6TM9 - chain A; structure by X-ray diffraction, 1.07 A resolution.

# Chain A
Protein: Beta-lactamase class B VIM-2
Organism: Pseudomonas aeruginosa
Reference sequence: Q9K2N0 (Q9K2N0_PSEAI); the author numbering skips numbers that UniProt does not, so the offset changes along the chain: -1 to 45 = UniProt 1-47; 47-64 = UniProt 48-65; 66-100 = UniProt 66-100; 102-107 = UniProt 101-106; 6 more segments
Amino-acid sequence (266 residues; row label = number of the first residue in the row; note: 36 numbers in that range are skipped by the numbering (no residue carries them; nothing is unmodelled there); numbers below 1 keep their minus sign (Met-1 is residue -1)):
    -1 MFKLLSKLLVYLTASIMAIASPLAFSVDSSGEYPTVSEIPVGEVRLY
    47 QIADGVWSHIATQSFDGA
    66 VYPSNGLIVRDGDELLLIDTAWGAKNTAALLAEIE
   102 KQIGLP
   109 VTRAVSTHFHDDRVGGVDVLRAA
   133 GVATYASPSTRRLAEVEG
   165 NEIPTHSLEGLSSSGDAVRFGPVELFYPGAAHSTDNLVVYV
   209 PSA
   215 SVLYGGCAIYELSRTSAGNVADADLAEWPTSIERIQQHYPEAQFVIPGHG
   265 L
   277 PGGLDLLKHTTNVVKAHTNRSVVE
Disordered / not traced: -1 to 29, 296-300
Bound ions: Zn2+ site 1: His116, His118, His196 (together with hydroxide ion); Zn2+ site 2: Asp120, Cys221, His263 (together with 9NW, hydroxide ion)
Residues lining bound ligands:
  - 9NW (2,5-bis(chloranyl)-N-[[5-[(cyclohexylamino)methyl]-2H-1,2,3-triazol-4-yl]methyl]benzenesulfonamide): Phe61, Tyr67, Trp87, His118, Asp119, Asp120, His196, Cys221, Arg228, Ala231, Gly232, Asn233, His263
  - hydroxide ion (OH): His116, His118, Asp120, His196, Cys221, His263

# In short
Ligands of chain A: compound 9NW and hydroxide ion. His116, His118 and His196 form the Zn2+ site 1. Asp120,
Cys221 and His263 form the Zn2+ site 2.
Chain A is Beta-lactamase class B VIM-2 (Pseudomonas aeruginosa); the structure, VIM-2_1cc-. Triazole
inhibitors with promising inhibitor effects against antibiotic resistance metallo-beta-lactamases, was
determined by X-ray diffraction (same publication as 6TMA, 6TMB and 6TMC).
